PDB entry 1Z7S | X-ray diffraction, 3.20 A resolution | chains 2 and 4 of the 4 polymer chains in the assembly

# Chain 2
Name: Human COXSACKIEVIRUS A21
From: Human coxsackievirus A21
Notes: fragment: Viral Protein 2
UniProt: Q71LY2 (Q71LY2_9ENTO); residues 1-272 here correspond to UniProt positions 70-341 (UniProt number = residue number + 69)
Chain sequence (272 residues; each row starts with the number of its first residue):
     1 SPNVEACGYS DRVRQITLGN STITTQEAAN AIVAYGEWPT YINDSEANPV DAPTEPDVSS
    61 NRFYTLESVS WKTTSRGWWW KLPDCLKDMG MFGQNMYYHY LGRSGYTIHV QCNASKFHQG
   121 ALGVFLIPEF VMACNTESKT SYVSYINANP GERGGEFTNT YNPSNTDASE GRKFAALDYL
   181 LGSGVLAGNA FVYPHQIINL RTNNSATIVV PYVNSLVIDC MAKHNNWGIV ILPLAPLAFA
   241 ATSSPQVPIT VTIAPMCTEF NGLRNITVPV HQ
Disordered / not traced: 1-5

# Chain 4
Name: Human coxsackievirus A21
From: Human coxsackievirus A21
Notes: fragment: Viral Protein 4
UniProt: Q71LY2 (Q71LY2_9ENTO); residues 2-69 here = UniProt positions 2-69
Chain sequence (68 residues; numbered 2 to 69; the number before each row is that of its first residue):
     2 GAQVSTQKTG AHENQNVAAN GSTINYTTIN YYKDSASNSA TRQDLSQDPS KFTEPVKDLM
    62 LKTAPALN

# Chain 2 / chain 4 interface
Residue-residue contacts (25; chain 2 residue first):
  Tyr9(2) - Asn69(4)
  Ser10(2) - Asn69(4)  hydrogen bond (side chain-backbone)
  Asp11(2) - Asp59(4)
  Asp11(2) - Ala67(4)
  Asp11(2) - Leu68(4)
  Asp11(2) - Asn69(4)  hydrogen bond (backbone-backbone)
  Arg12(2) - Leu68(4)
  Arg12(2) - Asn69(4)
  Arg14(2) - Lys58(4)
  Arg14(2) - Asp59(4)  salt bridge
  Ala29(2) - Leu68(4)  hydrophobic
  Asn30(2) - Val57(4)
  Asn30(2) - Lys58(4)
  Asn30(2) - Asp59(4)  hydrogen bond (side chain-backbone)
  Ala31(2) - Val57(4)
  Ala31(2) - Lys58(4)  hydrogen bond (backbone-backbone)
  Ile32(2) - Pro56(4)
  Ile32(2) - Val57(4)  hydrophobic
  Val33(2) - Pro56(4)  hydrogen bond (backbone-backbone)
  Tyr35(2) - Lys52(4)
  Tyr35(2) - Phe53(4)  hydrophobic
  Gly36(2) - Pro56(4)
  Glu37(2) - Lys52(4)  salt bridge
  Trp38(2) - Lys58(4)
  Thr202(2) - Leu68(4)
Also at the interface, not in a pair above, chain 2 (16 interface residues in all): Ala28
Also at the interface, not in a pair above, chain 4 (10 interface residues in all): Met61

# Summary
16 residues of chain 2 face 10 of chain 4 across their interface, with 5 hydrogen bonds and 2 salt bridges.
Polar contacts include Arg14(2)-Asp59(4), Glu37(2)-Lys52(4) and Ser10(2)-Asn69(4).
Chain 2 is Human COXSACKIEVIRUS A21 and chain 4 is Human coxsackievirus A21, both from Human coxsackievirus
A21; the structure, The crystal structure of coxsackievirus A21, was determined by X-ray diffraction,
deposited together with 1Z7Z.
